2R06 - chains 3 and 4 of the 4 polymer chains in the assembly; structure by X-ray diffraction, 3.00 A resolution.

== Chain 3 ==
Molecule: Human rhinovirus 14 coat protein (subunit VP3)
Organism: Human rhinovirus 14
UniProtKB: P03303 (POLG_HRV14); residues 1-236 here correspond to UniProt positions 331-566 (UniProt number = residue number + 330)
Chain sequence (236 residues; numbered 1 to 236; the number before each row is that of its first residue):
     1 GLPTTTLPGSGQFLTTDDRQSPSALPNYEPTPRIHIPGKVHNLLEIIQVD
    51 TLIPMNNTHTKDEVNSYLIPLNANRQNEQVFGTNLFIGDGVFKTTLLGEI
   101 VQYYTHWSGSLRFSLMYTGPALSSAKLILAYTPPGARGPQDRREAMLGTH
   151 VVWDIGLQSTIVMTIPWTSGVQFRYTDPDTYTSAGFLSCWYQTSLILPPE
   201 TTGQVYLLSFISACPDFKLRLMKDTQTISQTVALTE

== Chain 4 ==
Molecule: Human rhinovirus 14 coat protein (subunit VP4)
Organism: Human rhinovirus 14
UniProtKB: P03303 (POLG_HRV14); residues 1-68 here = UniProt positions 1-68
Chain sequence (68 residues; numbered 1 to 68; the number before each row is that of its first residue):
     1 GAQVSTQKSGSHENQNILTNGSNQTFTVINYYKDAASTSSAGQSLSMDPS
    51 KFTEPVKDLMLKGAPALN
Not modelled in the structure: 1-28

== How chain 3 and chain 4 interact ==
Residue-residue contacts (32):
  Asp18(3) with Ser39(4); Ser40(4), hydrogen bond (side chain-backbone)
  Arg19(3) with Ser39(4)
  Gln20(3) with Ile29(4); Asn30(4), hydrogen bond; Tyr31(4); Tyr32(4); Ser37(4)
  Ser21(3) with Tyr32(4); Ser37(4), hydrogen bond (backbone-side chain)
  Pro22(3) with Tyr32(4)
  Ser23(3) with Asp34(4); Ser37(4)
  Pro26(3) with Asp34(4)
  Asn27(3) with Asp34(4), hydrogen bond (backbone-side chain)
  Gly38(3) with Phe52(4)
  Lys39(3) with Lys51(4), hydrogen bond (backbone-side chain); Phe52(4)
  Val40(3) with Phe52(4), hydrophobic
  His41(3) with Ser44(4); Ser46(4); Met47(4)
  Asn42(3) with Met47(4)
  Glu45(3) with Met47(4); Asp48(4), hydrogen bond (side chain-backbone); Pro49(4)
  Gln48(3) with Thr53(4)
  Val49(3) with Phe52(4), hydrophobic; Thr53(4)
  Gln158(3) with Pro65(4); Ala66(4), hydrogen bond (side chain-backbone); Leu67(4), hydrogen bond (side chain-backbone)
Interface residues without a listed pair, chain 3 (20 interface residues in all): Leu25, Leu44, Leu157
Interface residues without a listed pair, chain 4 (21 interface residues in all): Thr38, Gln43

== Overview ==
Chain 3 and chain 4 form an interface of 20 and 21 residues respectively, with 8 hydrogen bonds. Among the
polar pairs are Asp18(3)-Ser40(4), Gln20(3)-Asn30(4) and Ser21(3)-Ser37(4).
Chain 3 is Human rhinovirus 14 coat protein (subunit VP3) and chain 4 is Human rhinovirus 14 coat protein
(subunit VP4), both from Human rhinovirus 14; the structure, Structural analysis of antiviral agents that
interact with the capsid of human rhinoviruses, was determined by X-ray diffraction (same publication as 1R08,
2R04, 2R07, 2RM2, 2RR1, 2RS1, 2RS3 and 2RS5).
